Entry 6GCR (X-ray diffraction, 2.30 A resolution); this record covers chain A.

# Chain A
Protein: Focal adhesion kinase 1
Organism: Gallus gallus
Notes: EC 2.7.10.2
Reference sequence: Q00944 (FAK1_CHICK); residues 411-686 here = UniProt positions 411-686
Chain sequence (276 residues; each row starts with the number of its first residue):
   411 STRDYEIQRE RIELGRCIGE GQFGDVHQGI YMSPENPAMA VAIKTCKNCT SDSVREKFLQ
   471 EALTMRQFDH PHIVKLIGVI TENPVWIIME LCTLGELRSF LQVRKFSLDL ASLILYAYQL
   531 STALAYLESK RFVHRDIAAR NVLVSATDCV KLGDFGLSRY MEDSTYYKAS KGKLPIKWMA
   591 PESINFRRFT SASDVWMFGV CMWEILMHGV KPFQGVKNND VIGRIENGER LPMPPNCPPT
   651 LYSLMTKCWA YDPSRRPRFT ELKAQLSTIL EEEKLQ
Not modelled in the structure: 411-412, 570-583, 685-686
Glycans and other covalent adducts: compound EUW linked to C427
Residues lining bound ligands: EUW (2-[[2-[[4-[[[3,4-bis(oxidanylidene)-2-[2-(propanoylamino)ethylamino]cyclobuten-1-yl]amino]methyl]phenyl]amino]-5-chloranyl-pyrimidin-4-yl]amino]-N-methyl-benzamide): R426, I428, G429, E430, V436, Q438, A452, V484, M499, E500, L501, C502, G505, E506, N551, L553, G563, D564, L567, S568
Curated features (UniProtKB/Swiss-Prot):
  - active site: D546 (Proton acceptor)
  - binding site (ATP): I428 to G434, K454, E500 to C502
  - modified residue (Phosphotyrosine): Y576, Y577
Reported in the primary citation:
  - binding site for EUW: C502, D564

# In short
Compound EUW is covalently linked to C427. Curated annotation (UniProt) lists active-site residue D546 and 11
ATP-binding residues. The paper reports a binding site for EUW at C502 and D564.
Chain A is Focal adhesion kinase 1 (Gallus gallus); the structure, Focal Adhesion Kinase catalytic domain in
complex with irreversible inhibitor, was determined by X-ray diffraction together with 6GCW and 6GCX from the
same study.
